Entry 6CFO (X-ray diffraction, 2.70 A resolution); this record covers chains B and D of the 4 polymer chains in the assembly.

== Chain B (and D) ==
Protein: Pyruvate dehydrogenase E1 component subunit beta, mitochondrial
From: Homo sapiens
Notes: EC 1.2.4.1; chain D of this document is another copy of the same molecule, construct and numbering; everything in this record applies to it too
UniProt: P11177 (ODPB_HUMAN); residues 1-329 here correspond to UniProt positions 31-359 (UniProt number = residue number + 30)
Amino-acid sequence (341 residues; row label = number of the first residue in the row; numbers below 1 keep their minus sign (Met-11 is residue -11)):
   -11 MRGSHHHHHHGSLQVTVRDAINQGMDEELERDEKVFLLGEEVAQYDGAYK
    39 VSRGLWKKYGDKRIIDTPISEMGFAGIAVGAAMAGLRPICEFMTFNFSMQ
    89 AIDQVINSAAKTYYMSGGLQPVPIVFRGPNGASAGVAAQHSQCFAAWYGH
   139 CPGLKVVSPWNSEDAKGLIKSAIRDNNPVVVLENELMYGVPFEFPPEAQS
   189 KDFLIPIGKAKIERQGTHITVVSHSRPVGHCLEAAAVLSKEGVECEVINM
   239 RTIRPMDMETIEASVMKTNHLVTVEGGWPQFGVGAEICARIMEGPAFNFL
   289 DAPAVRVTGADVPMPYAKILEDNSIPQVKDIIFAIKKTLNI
Unresolved in the structure: -11 to -1
Sequence notes: initiating methionine (-11); expression tag (-10 to 0)
Curated features (UniProtKB/Swiss-Prot):
  - binding site (thiamine diphosphate): Glu59
  - binding site (K(+)): Ile112, Ala160, Ile161, Asp163, Asn165
  - site: Asp289 (Important for interaction with DLAT)
  - modified residue: Tyr37 (Phosphotyrosine), Lys324 (N6-acetyllysine)
Residues lining bound ligands: A5X: Glu28, Ile57, Glu59, Met81, Phe85, Gln88, His128
Reported in the primary citation:
  - binding site for the ligand A5X: His128
  - catalytic residues: His128 (proposed by the authors, not directly observed)

== Interface between chain B and chain D ==
Pairs across the interface (100; chain B residue first):
  Met60(B) with Gln88(D)
  Met87(B) with Met87(D); Ile90(D); Asp91(D); Asn95(D)
  Gln88(B) with Met60(D)
  Ile90(B) with Met87(D); Trp135(D), hydrophobic
  Asp91(B) with Met87(D)
  Ile94(B) with Met87(D), hydrophobic; Gln130(D); Trp135(D), hydrophobic
  Asn95(B) with Met87(D); Gln127(D), hydrogen bond (backbone-side chain)
  Lys99(B) with Ala126(D), hydrogen bond (side chain-backbone); Gln130(D), hydrogen bond; Trp266(D)
  Tyr102(B) with Pro301(D); Pro303(D)
  Met103(B) with Ala126(D), hydrophobic; Gln127(D)
  Ala126(B) with Lys99(D), hydrogen bond (backbone-side chain); Met103(D), hydrophobic
  Gln127(B) with Asn95(D), hydrogen bond (side chain-backbone); Met103(D)
  Gln130(B) with Ile94(D); Lys99(D), hydrogen bond
  Ala134(B) with Phe269(D)
  Trp135(B) with Ile90(D), hydrophobic; Trp135(D), hydrogen bond (side chain-backbone); His138(D); Cys139(D), hydrophobic
  Gly137(B) with Phe269(D)
  His138(B) with Trp135(D); Trp266(D); Gln268(D), hydrogen bond (side chain-backbone); Phe269(D)
  Cys139(B) with Trp135(D), hydrophobic
  Pro140(B) with Trp266(D); Asp299(D); Val300(D); Pro301(D)
  Ile241(B) with Phe269(D), hydrophobic
  Arg242(B) with Gln268(D); Asp299(D), salt bridge
  Met244(B) with Phe269(D), hydrophobic
  Trp266(B) with Lys99(D); His138(D); Pro140(D)
  Pro267(B) with Glu274(D)
  Gln268(B) with His138(D), hydrogen bond (backbone-side chain); Arg242(D), hydrogen bond; Glu274(D); Arg278(D)
  Phe269(B) with Ala134(D); Gly137(D); His138(D); Ile241(D), hydrophobic; Met244(D), hydrophobic; Phe269(D); Gly270(D); Val271(D), hydrophobic; Glu274(D), hydrogen bond (backbone-side chain)
  Gly270(B) with His138(D); Phe269(D)
  Val271(B) with Phe269(D), hydrophobic
  Ala273(B) with Ala273(D); Glu274(D); Ala277(D), hydrophobic
  Glu274(B) with Pro267(D); Gln268(D); Phe269(D), hydrogen bond (side chain-backbone); Ala273(D); Arg294(D), salt bridge
  Ala277(B) with Ala273(D), hydrophobic; Arg294(D)
  Arg278(B) with Gln268(D)
  Met280(B) with Cys276(D); Met280(D), hydrophobic; Pro291(D); Ala292(D)
  Glu281(B) with Arg294(D), salt bridge
  Phe285(B) with Met280(D), hydrophobic; Phe285(D), hydrophobic; Pro291(D), hydrophobic
  Pro291(B) with Met280(D); Phe285(D), hydrophobic
  Ala292(B) with Met280(D); Glu281(D)
  Val293(B) with Glu281(D)
  Arg294(B) with Glu274(D), salt bridge; Ala277(D); Arg278(D); Glu281(D), salt bridge
  Asp299(B) with Pro140(D); Arg242(D), salt bridge
  Val300(B) with Pro140(D)
  Pro301(B) with Tyr102(D); Pro140(D)
  Pro303(B) with Tyr102(D)
Also at the interface, not in a pair above, chain B (50 interface residues in all): Asn84, Ser96, Cys131, Cys276, Ile279, Leu288, Met302
Also at the interface, not in a pair above, chain D (49 interface residues in all): Asn84, Ser96, Cys131, Leu288, Val293, Met302

== Overview ==
50 residues of chain B and 49 residues of chain D are in contact, with 12 hydrogen bonds and 6 salt bridges.
Among the polar pairs are Arg242(B)-Asp299(D), Glu274(B)-Arg294(D) and Glu281(B)-Arg294(D). Chain B binds A5X.
From the paper: the catalytic residue His128(B); a binding site for the ligand A5X at His128(B).
Both chains are Pyruvate dehydrogenase E1 component subunit beta, mitochondrial (Homo sapiens). Entry 6CFO
(Human pyruvate dehydrogenase E1 component complex with covalent tdp adduct acetyl phosphinate) was determined
by X-ray diffraction (same publication as 6CER).
